PDB entry 8EF6 | electron microscopy, 3.20 A resolution | chains B and E of the 7 polymer chains in the assembly

== Chain B ==
Name: Guanine nucleotide-binding protein G(I)/G(S)/G(T) subunit beta-1
Source organism: Rattus norvegicus
UniProtKB: P54311 (GBB1_RAT); residues 2-340 here = UniProt positions 2-340
Chain sequence (353 residues; numbered -12 to 340; the number before each row is that of its first residue; numbers below 1 keep their minus sign (Met-12 is residue -12)):
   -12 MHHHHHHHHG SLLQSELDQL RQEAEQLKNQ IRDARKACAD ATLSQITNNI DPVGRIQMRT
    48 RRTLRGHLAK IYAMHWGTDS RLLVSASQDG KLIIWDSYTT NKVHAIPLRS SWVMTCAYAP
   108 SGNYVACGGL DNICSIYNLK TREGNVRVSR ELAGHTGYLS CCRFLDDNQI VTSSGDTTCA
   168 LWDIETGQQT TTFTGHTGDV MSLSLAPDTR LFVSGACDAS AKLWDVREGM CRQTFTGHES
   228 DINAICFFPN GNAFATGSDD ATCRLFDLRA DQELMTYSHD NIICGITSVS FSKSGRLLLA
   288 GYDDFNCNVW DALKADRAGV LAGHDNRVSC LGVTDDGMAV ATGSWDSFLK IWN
Not modelled in the structure: -12 to 5
Sequence notes: expression tag (-12 to 1)

== Chain E ==
Name: scFV16
Source organism: synthetic construct
Notes: antibody fragment or engineered binder
Chain sequence (248 residues; row label = number of the first residue in the row):
     1 MVQLVESGGG LVQPGGSRKL SCSASGFAFS SFGMHWVRQA PEKGLEWVAY ISSGSGTIYY
    61 ADTVKGRFTI SRDDPKNTLF LQMTSLRSED TAMYYCVRSI YYYGSSPFDF WGQGTTLTVS
   121 AGGGGSGGGG SGGGGSADIV MTQATSSVPV TPGESVSISC RSSKSLLHSN GNTYLYWFLQ
   181 RPGQSPQLLI YRMSNLASGV PDRFSGSGSG TAFTLTISRL EAEDVGVYYC MQHLEYPLTF
   241 GAGTKLEL
Not modelled in the structure: 1, 122-137
Disulfides: Cys160-Cys230

== Interface between chain B and chain E ==
Pairs across the interface (12):
  Asp66(B) - Tyr103(E)
  Arg68(B) - Tyr103(E)
  Val90(B) - Tyr102(E)  hydrophobic
  His91(B) - Tyr102(E)
  Arg129(B) - Val2(E)
  Arg129(B) - Arg98(E)  hydrogen bond (backbone-side chain)
  Arg129(B) - Ser198(E)
  Glu130(B) - Gly26(E)
  Glu130(B) - Phe27(E)
  Glu130(B) - Ala28(E)  hydrogen bond (backbone-backbone)
  Glu130(B) - Phe32(E)
  Gly131(B) - Phe32(E)
Also at the interface, not in a pair above, chain B (10 interface residues in all): Leu69, Asp83, Leu126
Also at the interface, not in a pair above, chain E (12 interface residues in all): Ser31, Ile100, Gly199

== Summary ==
10 residues of chain B and 12 residues of chain E are in contact, with 2 hydrogen bonds. Polar contacts
include Arg129(B)-Arg98(E) and Glu130(B)-Ala28(E).
Here chain B is Guanine nucleotide-binding protein G(I)/G(S)/G(T) subunit beta-1 (Rattus norvegicus) and chain
E is scFV16 (synthetic construct). Entry 8EF6 (Morphine-bound mu-opioid receptor-Gi complex) was determined by
electron microscopy, deposited together with 8EF5, 8EFB, 8EFL, 8EFO and 8EFQ.
